Entry 4LHW (X-ray diffraction, 1.55 A resolution); this record covers chain A.

# Chain A
Protein: Ras-related protein Rab-8A
Source organism: Homo sapiens
UniProt: P61006 (RAB8A_HUMAN); numbering as in UniProt (aligned over 6-176)
Chain sequence (174 residues; numbered 3 to 176; the number before each row is that of its first residue):
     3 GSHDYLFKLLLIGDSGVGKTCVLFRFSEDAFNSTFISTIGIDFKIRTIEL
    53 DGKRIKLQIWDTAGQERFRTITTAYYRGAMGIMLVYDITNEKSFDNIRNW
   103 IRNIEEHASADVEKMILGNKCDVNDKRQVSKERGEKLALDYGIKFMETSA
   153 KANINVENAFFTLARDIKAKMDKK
Not modelled in the structure: 3-5
Sequence notes: expression tag (3-5)
Curated features (UniProtKB/Swiss-Prot):
  - motif: D31 to F45 (Switch 1), D63 to G80 (Switch 2)
  - binding site (GTP): S17, G18, V19, G20, K21, T22, C23, S35, S39, T40, G66, N121, K122, D124, A152, K153
  - binding site (Mg(2+)): T22, T40, D63
  - modified residue: T72 (Phosphothreonine)
  - mutagenesis: T22 (T22N: Loss of interaction with MICAL1. Loss of GRAF1/ARHGAP26 and GRAF2/ARHGAP10 tubular localization. Loss of E-cadherin and MMP14 export. Stimulates interaction with RPGR), Q67 (Q67L: Probable constitutively active mutant locked in the active GTP-bound form. Stimulates interaction with MICALL1. Increased WDR44-positive tubulation ...), T72 (T72A: Loss of phosphorylation. No effect on the binding of GDP or GTP. Localizes primarily to the Golgi complex but does not affect membrane localization ...)
Ion coordination: Mg2+: T22, T40 (together with GMP-PNP)
Small-molecule neighbours: GMP-PNP (GNP; phosphoaminophosphonic acid-guanylate ester): D16, S17, G18, V19, G20, K21, T22, C23, F33, N34, S35, T36, F37, I38, S39, T40, T64, A65, G66, N121, K122, D124, V125, S151, A152, K153
What the authors report for this chain:
  - Mg2+ coordination: T40
  - binding site for GMP-PNP: F33, T40, G66
  - Mg2+ coordination through a water molecule: D63

# In short
Bound to chain A: GMP-PNP. T22 and T40 coordinate Mg2+. UniProt lists 16 GTP-binding residues, 3 Mg2+-binding
residues and 3 mutagenesis sites. The paper reports a binding site for GMP-PNP at F33, T40 and G66; Mg2+
coordination by T40.
Chain A is Ras-related protein Rab-8A (Homo sapiens); the structure, Crystal structure of Rab8 in its active
GppNHp-bound form, was determined by X-ray diffraction (same publication as 4LHV, 4LHX, 4LHY, 4LHZ and 4LI0).
